PDB entry 5NEJ | electron microscopy, 3.10 A resolution | chains 1 and 4 of the 4 polymer chains in the assembly

[Chain 1]
Protein: O1 Manisa VP1
From: Foot-and-mouth disease virus
UniProtKB: Q6PMW3 (Q6PMW3_9PICO); residues 1-211 here correspond to UniProt positions 725-935 (UniProt number = residue number + 724)
Sequence (211 residues; numbered 1 to 211; the number before each row is that of its first residue):
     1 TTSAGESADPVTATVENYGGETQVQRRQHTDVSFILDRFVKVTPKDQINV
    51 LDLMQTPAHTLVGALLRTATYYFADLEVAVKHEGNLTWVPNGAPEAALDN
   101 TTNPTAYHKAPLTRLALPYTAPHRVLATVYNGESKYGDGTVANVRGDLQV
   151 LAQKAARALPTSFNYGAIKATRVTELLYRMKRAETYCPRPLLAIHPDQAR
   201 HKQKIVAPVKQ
Not modelled in the structure: 135-156, 209-211
Sequence notes: conflict Glu-133 (Asn857 in Q6PMW3)

[Chain 4]
Protein: O1 Manisa VP1
From: Foot-and-mouth disease virus
UniProtKB: E1ACS1 (E1ACS1_9PICO); residues 1-85 here correspond to UniProt positions 202-286 (UniProt number = residue number + 201)
Sequence (85 residues; each row starts with the number of its first residue):
     1 GAGQSSPATGSQNQSGNTGSIINNYYMQQYQNSMDTQLGDNATSGGSNEG
    51 STDTTSTHTTNTQNNDWFSKLASSAFSGLFGALLA
Not modelled in the structure: 1-14, 40-65

[Interface between chain 1 and chain 4]
Contacting residue pairs - 26 pairs, chain 1 then chain 4:
  Thr-1(1) with Gly-78(4), hydrogen bond (side chain-backbone)
  Thr-2(1) with Phe-80(4)
  Asp-9(1) with Phe-76(4)
  Pro-10(1) with Leu-71(4); Ala-75(4); Phe-76(4), hydrogen bond (backbone-backbone)
  Val-11(1) with Phe-76(4)
  Thr-12(1) with Ala-75(4); Phe-76(4), hydrogen bond (backbone-backbone); Ser-77(4)
  Thr-14(1) with Ser-77(4)
  Asn-17(1) with Gly-78(4)
  Ser-33(1) with Gly-16(4)
  Phe-34(1) with Gly-16(4); Asn-17(4)
  Asp-37(1) with Gly-16(4); Asn-17(4), hydrogen bond (side chain-backbone)
  Phe-73(1) with Ser-33(4); Asp-35(4)
  Asp-75(1) with Asn-32(4); Ser-33(4), hydrogen bond
  Tyr-119(1) with Ser-33(4)
  Arg-182(1) with Asn-32(4); Ser-33(4), hydrogen bond (side chain-backbone); Asp-35(4), salt bridge
  Pro-188(1) with Phe-68(4)
Also at the interface, not in a pair above, chain 1 (20 interface residues in all): Arg-38, Ala-116, Pro-118, Arg-179
Also at the interface, not in a pair above, chain 4 (16 interface residues in all): Ser-15, Gln-31, Ser-74, Leu-79

[Summary]
The interface between chain 1 and chain 4 involves 20 residues on one side and 16 on the other, with 6
hydrogen bonds and 1 salt bridge. Among the polar pairs are Arg-182(1)/Asp-35(4), Thr-1(1)/Gly-78(4) and
Asp-37(1)/Asn-17(4).
Here chain 1 is O1 Manisa VP1 and chain 4 is O1 Manisa VP1, both from Foot-and-mouth disease virus. Entry 5NEJ
(CryoEM Structure of Foot and Mouth Disease Virus O1 Manisa) was determined by electron microscopy together
with 5NE4, 5NED, 5NEM, 5NER and 5NET from the same study.
